6OSY - chains A and H of the 24 polymer chains in the assembly; structure by electron microscopy, 4.30 A resolution (low resolution: residue-level contacts below are approximate; hydrogen-bond / salt-bridge calls are withheld).

[Chain A]
Protein: BG505 gp41
Organism: Human immunodeficiency virus 1
Sequence (153 residues; row label = number of the first residue in the row):
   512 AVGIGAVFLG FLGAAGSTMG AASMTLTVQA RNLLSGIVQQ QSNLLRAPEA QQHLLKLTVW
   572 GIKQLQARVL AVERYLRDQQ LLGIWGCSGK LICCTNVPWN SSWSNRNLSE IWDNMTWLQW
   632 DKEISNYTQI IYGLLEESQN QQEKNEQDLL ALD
Unresolved in the structure: 548-568
Disulfide bonds: Cys-598/Cys-604
Covalent attachments: N-acetylglucosamine (NAG) linked to Asn-611, Asn-637

[Chain H]
Protein: 0PV-a.01 Heavy
Organism: Homo sapiens
Sequence (235 residues; row label = number of the first residue in the row; a row labelled like 31A-31B holds insertion residues (31A, then the next letters in order)):
     1 EVQLVESGPG VMKPSETLSL ICAVSGDTIS S
31A-31B PY
    32 YFWSWVRQPR GKGLEWIGGL Y
   52A S
    53 NTMDVYYNPS LQSRVTISRD TSKNHFSLKV
82A-82C TSV
    83 TDTDTAVYYC ARERVVAH
100A-100E NYYGL
   101 DLWGQGVAVT VSSASTKGPS VFPLAPSSRS TSESTAALGC LVKDYFPEPV TVSWNSGSLT
   161 SGVHTFPAVL QSSGLYSLSS VVTVPSSSLG TQTYVCNVNH KPSNTKVDKR VEIKTCGGLE
   221 VLFQ
Unresolved in the structure: 1, 113-224
Disulfide bonds: Cys-22/Cys-92

[How chain A and chain H interact]
Contacting residue pairs (14; chain A residue first):
  Val-513(A) / Tyr-52(H)
  Gly-514(A) / Phe-33(H)
  Gly-514(A) / Tyr-52(H)
  Gly-514(A) / Val-97(H)
  Ile-515(A) / Arg-96(H)
  Ile-515(A) / Val-97(H)
  Ile-515(A) / Val-98(H)
  Ala-517(A) / His-100(H)
  Phe-519(A) / Tyr-31B(H)
  Phe-519(A) / Tyr-52(H)
  Phe-519(A) / Thr-54(H)
  Phe-519(A) / His-100(H)
  Leu-520(A) / Asp-56(H)
  Leu-520(A) / Tyr-58(H)
Other interface residues (no listed pair), chain A (8 interface residues in all): Gly-516, Val-518
Other interface residues (no listed pair), chain H (12 interface residues in all): Asn-53, Ala-99

[Overview]
Chain A and chain H form an interface of 8 and 12 residues respectively. N-acetylglucosamine is covalently
linked to Asn-611(A) and Asn-637(A).
Here chain A is BG505 gp41 (Human immunodeficiency virus 1) and chain H is 0PV-a.01 Heavy (Homo sapiens).
Entry 6OSY (Cryo-EM structure of vaccine-elicited antibody 0PV-a.01 in complex with HIV-1 Env BG505 DS-SOSIP
and antibodies VRC03 ...) was determined by electron microscopy together with 6MPH, 6MQC, 6MQE, 6MQM, 6MQR,
6N16 and 4 further entries from the same study.
